5NIG - chains A and B of the 3 polymer chains in the assembly; structure by X-ray diffraction, 1.35 A resolution.

[Chain A]
Name: HLA class II histocompatibility antigen, DR alpha chain
Source organism: Homo sapiens
UniProt: P01903 (DRA_HUMAN); residues 1-181 here correspond to UniProt positions 26-206 (UniProt number = residue number + 25)
Amino-acid sequence (189 residues; each row starts with the number of its first residue):
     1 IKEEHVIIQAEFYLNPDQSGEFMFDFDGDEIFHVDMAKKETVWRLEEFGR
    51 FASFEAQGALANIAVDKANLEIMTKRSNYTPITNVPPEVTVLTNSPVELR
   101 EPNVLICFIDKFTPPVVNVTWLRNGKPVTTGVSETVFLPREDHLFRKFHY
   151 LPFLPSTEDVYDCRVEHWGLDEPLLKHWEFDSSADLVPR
Not modelled in the structure: 1, 182-189
Construct notes: expression tag (182-189)
UniProt features mapped onto this chain:
  - region: E179 to D181 (Connecting peptide)
  - site: Q9 (Self- and pathogen-derived peptide antigen), G49 (Self-peptide antigen), F51 (Self- and pathogen-derived peptide antigen), A52 (Self-peptide antigen), S53 (Self- and pathogen-derived peptide antigen), E55 (Pathogen-derived peptide antigen), N62 (Self- and pathogen-derived peptide antigen), N69 (Pathogen-derived peptide antigen), R76 (Self- and pathogen-derived peptide antigen)
  - glycosylation (N-linked (GlcNAc...) asparagine): N78, N118
Disulfide bonds: C107-C163

[Chain B]
Name: HLA class II histocompatibility antigen, DRB1-4 beta chain
Source organism: Homo sapiens
UniProt: P13760 (2B14_HUMAN); residues 1-190 here correspond to UniProt positions 30-219 (UniProt number = residue number + 29)
Amino-acid sequence (198 residues; each row starts with the number of its first residue):
     1 GDTRPRFLEQVKHECHFFNGTERVRFLDRYFYHQEEYVRFDSDVGEYRAV
    51 TELGRPDAEYWNSQKDLLEQKRAAVDTYCRHNYGVGESFTVQRRVYPEVT
   101 VYPAKTQPLQHHNLLVCSVNGFYPGSIEVRWFRNGQEEKTGVVSTGLIQN
   151 GDWTFQTLVMLETVPRSGEVYTCQVEHPSLTSPLTVEWRASSADLVPR
Not modelled in the structure: 198
Construct notes: expression tag (191-198)
Disulfide bonds: C15-C79, C117-C173
Small-molecule neighbours: urea (URE): E22, R23, V24, V75, R80

[How chain A and chain B interact]
Residue-residue contacts (124):
  K2(A) - F18(B)
  E3(A) - H16(B)  salt bridge
  E3(A) - F17(B)
  E3(A) - F18(B)
  E4(A) - F17(B)  hydrogen bond (backbone-backbone)
  E4(A) - N19(B)
  E4(A) - G20(B)  hydrogen bond (side chain-backbone)
  H5(A) - C15(B)
  H5(A) - H16(B)
  H5(A) - F17(B)  hydrogen bond (backbone-backbone)
  H5(A) - V91(B)
  V6(A) - C15(B)
  V6(A) - H16(B)
  I7(A) - H13(B)
  I7(A) - E14(B)
  I7(A) - C15(B)  hydrogen bond (backbone-backbone)
  I7(A) - F17(B)  hydrophobic
  I8(A) - K12(B)
  I8(A) - H13(B)
  I8(A) - E14(B)
  Q9(A) - V11(B)
  Q9(A) - K12(B)
  Q9(A) - H13(B)  hydrogen bond (backbone-backbone)
  Q9(A) - Y78(B)  hydrogen bond
  A10(A) - V11(B)
  E11(A) - Q10(B)
  E11(A) - V11(B)  hydrogen bond (backbone-backbone)
  E11(A) - H13(B)  salt bridge
  F12(A) - L8(B)  hydrophobic
  F12(A) - E9(B)
  Y13(A) - F7(B)
  Y13(A) - L8(B)
  Y13(A) - E9(B)  hydrogen bond (backbone-backbone)
  L14(A) - R6(B)
  L14(A) - F7(B)
  N15(A) - R6(B)
  N15(A) - F7(B)  hydrogen bond (backbone-backbone)
  P16(A) - R4(B)
  P16(A) - P5(B)
  P16(A) - R6(B)
  D17(A) - R6(B)  salt bridge
  F24(A) - Y78(B)
  F24(A) - N82(B)
  F26(A) - T90(B)
  F26(A) - V91(B)
  F26(A) - Y123(B)
  F26(A) - W153(B)  hydrophobic
  D27(A) - Q149(B)
  G28(A) - Q149(B)
  D29(A) - Y123(B)
  D29(A) - Q149(B)  hydrogen bond
  D29(A) - W153(B)
  E30(A) - W153(B)  hydrogen bond (backbone-side chain)
  R44(A) - G151(B)  hydrogen bond (side chain-backbone)
  R44(A) - D152(B)
  R44(A) - W153(B)
  L45(A) - R93(B)
  L45(A) - D152(B)
  F48(A) - F89(B)  hydrophobic
  F48(A) - W153(B)
  A52(A) - V85(B)  hydrophobic
  A52(A) - F89(B)  hydrophobic
  D66(A) - E9(B)
  D66(A) - V11(B)
  N69(A) - E9(B)
  L70(A) - F7(B)
  L70(A) - L8(B)
  L70(A) - E9(B)
  L70(A) - Y32(B)  hydrophobic
  M73(A) - E9(B)
  M73(A) - Y32(B)  hydrophobic
  M73(A) - Y37(B)
  M73(A) - L53(B)
  T74(A) - F7(B)
  T74(A) - Y32(B)
  R76(A) - L53(B)  hydrogen bond (side chain-backbone)
  R76(A) - P56(B)
  R76(A) - D57(B)  salt bridge
  S77(A) - Y32(B)  hydrogen bond
  Y79(A) - F7(B)
  T80(A) - F7(B)
  T80(A) - Y32(B)  hydrogen bond (backbone-side chain)
  T80(A) - H33(B)  hydrogen bond (backbone-side chain)
  P81(A) - P5(B)  hydrophobic
  P81(A) - R6(B)
  P81(A) - F7(B)  hydrophobic
  P81(A) - H33(B)  hydrogen bond (backbone-side chain)
  I82(A) - R6(B)  hydrogen bond (backbone-backbone)
  I82(A) - L8(B)  hydrophobic
  I82(A) - H33(B)  hydrogen bond (backbone-side chain)
  I82(A) - Q34(B)
  V85(A) - Q34(B)
  L92(A) - I148(B)  hydrophobic
  T93(A) - Q156(B)  hydrogen bond (backbone-side chain)
  N94(A) - N120(B)  hydrogen bond (backbone-side chain)
  N94(A) - N150(B)
  N94(A) - Q156(B)
  S95(A) - N120(B)
  P96(A) - S118(B)
  P96(A) - N120(B)
  I106(A) - N150(B)
  T113(A) - L8(B)
  T113(A) - Q34(B)
  P115(A) - L8(B)
  P139(A) - K12(B)
  R140(A) - K12(B)  hydrogen bond (backbone-side chain)
  D142(A) - Q34(B)
  H143(A) - Q10(B)  hydrogen bond (backbone-side chain)
  H143(A) - K12(B)  hydrogen bond
  H143(A) - R29(B)
  H143(A) - F31(B)
  H143(A) - Q34(B)
  L144(A) - Q34(B)
  F145(A) - L8(B)  hydrophobic
  F145(A) - Q10(B)
  R146(A) - Q149(B)
  F148(A) - Q149(B)
  F148(A) - N150(B)
  F148(A) - G151(B)
  Y150(A) - N150(B)  hydrogen bond (side chain-backbone)
  Y150(A) - G151(B)
  Y150(A) - D152(B)
  W168(A) - D2(B)  hydrogen bond (side chain-backbone)
  W168(A) - R6(B)
Other interface residues (no listed pair), chain A (59 interface residues in all): I31, N62, P114
Other interface residues (no listed pair), chain B (50 interface residues in all): T3, Y30, G54, Y83, T100, F155

[Overview]
59 residues of chain A face 50 of chain B across their interface, with 26 hydrogen bonds and 4 salt bridges.
Polar contacts include E3(A)-H16(B), E11(A)-H13(B) and D17(A)-R6(B). Bound to chain B: urea.
Chain A is HLA class II histocompatibility antigen, DR alpha chain and chain B is HLA class II
histocompatibility antigen, DRB1-4 beta chain, both from Homo sapiens; the structure, Crystal structure of
HLA-DRB1*04:01 with modified alpha-enolase peptide 326-340 (arginine 327 to citrulline), was determined by
X-ray diffraction (same publication as 5NI9).
